PDB entry 5WVI | electron microscopy, 6.30 A resolution (low resolution: residue-level contacts below are approximate; hydrogen-bond / salt-bridge calls are withheld) | chains K and J of the 47 polymer chains in the assembly

== Chain K ==
Protein: 26S protease regulatory subunit 6B homolog
Source organism: Saccharomyces cerevisiae (strain ATCC 204508 / S288c)
UniProt: P33298 (PRS6B_YEAST); numbering as in UniProt (aligned over 1-428)
Chain sequence (428 residues; each row starts with the number of its first residue):
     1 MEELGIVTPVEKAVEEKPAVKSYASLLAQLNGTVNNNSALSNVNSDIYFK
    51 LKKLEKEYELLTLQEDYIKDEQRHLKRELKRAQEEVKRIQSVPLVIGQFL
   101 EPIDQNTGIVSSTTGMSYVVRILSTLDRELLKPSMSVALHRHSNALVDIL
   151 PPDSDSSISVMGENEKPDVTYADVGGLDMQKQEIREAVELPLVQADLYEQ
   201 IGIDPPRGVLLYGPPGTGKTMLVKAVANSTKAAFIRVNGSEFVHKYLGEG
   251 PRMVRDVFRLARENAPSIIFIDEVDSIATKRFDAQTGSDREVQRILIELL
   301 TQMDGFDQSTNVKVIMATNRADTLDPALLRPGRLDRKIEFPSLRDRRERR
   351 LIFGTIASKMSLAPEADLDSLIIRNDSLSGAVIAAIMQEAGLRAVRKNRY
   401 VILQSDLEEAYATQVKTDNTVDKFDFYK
Not modelled in the structure: 1-47
Swiss-Prot annotation at these positions:
  - binding site (ATP): Gly213 to Thr220
  - modified residue: Met1 (N-acetylmethionine)
  - cross-link: Lys280 (Glycyl lysine isopeptide (Lys-Gly) (interchain with G-Cter in ubiquitin))

== Chain J ==
Protein: 26S protease regulatory subunit 8 homolog
Source organism: Saccharomyces cerevisiae (strain ATCC 204508 / S288c)
UniProt: Q01939 (PRS8_YEAST); numbering as in UniProt (aligned over 1-405)
Chain sequence (405 residues; row label = number of the first residue in the row):
     1 MTAAVTSSNIVLETHESGIKPYFEQKIQETELKIRSKTENVRRLEAQRNA
    51 LNDKVRFIKDELRLLQEPGSYVGEVIKIVSDKKVLVKVQPEGKYIVDVAK
   101 DINVKDLKASQRVCLRSDSYMLHKVLENKADPLVSLMMVEKVPDSTYDMV
   151 GGLTKQIKEIKEVIELPVKHPELFESLGIAQPKGVILYGPPGTGKTLLAR
   201 AVAHHTDCKFIRVSGAELVQKYIGEGSRMVRELFVMAREHAPSIIFMDEI
   251 DSIGSTRVEGSGGGDSEVQRTMLELLNQLDGFETSKNIKIIMATNRLDIL
   301 DPALLRPGRIDRKIEFPPPSVAARAEILRIHSRKMNLTRGINLRKVAEKM
   351 NGCSGADVKGVCTEAGMYALRERRIHVTQEDFELAVGKVMNKNQETAISV
   401 AKLFK
Not modelled in the structure: 1-23, 397-405
Swiss-Prot annotation at these positions:
  - binding site (ATP): Gly189 to Thr196
  - modified residue: Thr2 (N-acetylthreonine)

== Chain K / chain J interface ==
Residue-residue contacts - 77 pairs, chain K then chain J:
  Leu51(K) with Lys26(J); Ile27(J)
  Leu54(K) with Ile27(J); Thr30(J)
  Glu57(K) with Ile34(J)
  Tyr58(K) with Lys33(J)
  Leu61(K) with Ile34(J); Lys37(J); Thr38(J); Val41(J)
  Gln64(K) with Val41(J)
  Glu65(K) with Leu44(J)
  Ile68(K) with Leu44(J); Glu45(J); Arg48(J)
  Glu71(K) with Arg48(J)
  Gln72(K) with Leu44(J); Gln47(J)
  Leu75(K) with Leu51(J)
  Leu79(K) with Val55(J); Ile58(J)
  Ala82(K) with Ile58(J)
  Gln83(K) with Ile58(J)
  Val86(K) with Ile58(J); Glu61(J)
  Ile89(K) with Leu62(J)
  Glu101(K) with Arg112(J)
  Ile103(K) with Leu126(J); Glu127(J)
  Asn106(K) with Phe57(J)
  Ile109(K) with Val72(J)
  Gly115(K) with Pro90(J)
  Ser117(K) with Ser70(J); Tyr71(J)
  Tyr118(K) with Pro68(J); Gly69(J); Ser70(J); Tyr71(J)
  Val119(K) with Gly69(J); Ser70(J)
  Val120(K) with Leu65(J); Pro68(J)
  Arg121(K) with Leu64(J); Leu65(J)
  Ile122(K) with Glu61(J)
  Leu123(K) with Glu61(J)
  Ser143(K) with Leu65(J); Glu67(J); Pro68(J)
  Asn144(K) with Pro68(J)
  Ala145(K) with Leu65(J)
  Gln182(K) with Arg371(J)
  Glu183(K) with Met367(J)
  Glu186(K) with Arg371(J)
  Leu190(K) with Leu370(J)
  Gln200(K) with Asn336(J); Ile375(J)
  Ile201(K) with Met335(J); Asn336(J); Gly366(J); Leu370(J)
  Gly202(K) with Lys334(J)
  Ile203(K) with Thr363(J); Gly366(J); Met367(J)
  Lys280(K) with Val219(J); Gln220(J); Lys221(J)
  Phe282(K) with Gln220(J); Tyr222(J); Glu225(J)
  Asp283(K) with Tyr222(J)
  Asp325(K) with Glu217(J)
  Pro326(K) with Glu249(J)
  Arg330(K) with Met138(J); Arg212(J)
  Arg336(K) with Glu364(J)
Interface residues without a listed pair, chain K (60 interface residues in all): Tyr48, Lys69, Pro102, Met116, Ser124, His142, Leu197, Tyr198, Arg281, Ile297, Leu300, Ala327, Glu339, Leu343
Interface residues without a listed pair, chain J (58 interface residues in all): Glu24, Lys54, Gln66, Ser135, Leu136, Arg200, His331, Cys362, Glu395

== Overview ==
The interface between chain K and chain J involves 60 residues on one side and 58 on the other. Curated
annotation (UniProt) lists 8 ATP-binding residues on chain K; 8 ATP-binding residues on chain J.
Chain K is 26S protease regulatory subunit 6B homolog and chain J is 26S protease regulatory subunit 8
homolog, both from Saccharomyces cerevisiae (strain ATCC 204508 / S288c); the structure, The resting state of
yeast proteasome, was determined by electron microscopy, deposited together with 5WVK.
